PDB entry 6HVT | X-ray diffraction, 2.90 A resolution | chains T and U of the 28 polymer chains in the assembly

Chain T:
Molecule: Probable proteasome subunit alpha type-7
From: Saccharomyces cerevisiae (strain ATCC 204508 / S288c)
Notes: EC 3.4.25.1
UniProtKB: P21242 (PSA7_YEAST); residues -3 to 284 here correspond to UniProt positions 1-288 (UniProt number = residue number + 4)
Sequence (288 residues; row label = number of the first residue in the row; numbers below 1 keep their minus sign (Met-3 is residue -3)):
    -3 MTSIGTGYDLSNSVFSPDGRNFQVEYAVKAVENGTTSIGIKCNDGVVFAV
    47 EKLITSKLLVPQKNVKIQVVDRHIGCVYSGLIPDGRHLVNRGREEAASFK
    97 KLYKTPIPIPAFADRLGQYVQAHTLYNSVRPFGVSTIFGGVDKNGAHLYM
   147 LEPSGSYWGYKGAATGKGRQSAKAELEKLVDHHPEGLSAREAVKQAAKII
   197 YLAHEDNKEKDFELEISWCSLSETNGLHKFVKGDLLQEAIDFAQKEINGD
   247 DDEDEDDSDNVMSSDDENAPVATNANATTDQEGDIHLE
Disordered / not traced: -3 to 1, 245-284
UniProt features mapped onto this chain:
  - modified residue: Thr-2 (N-acetylthreonine)

Chain U:
Molecule: Proteasome subunit alpha type-1
From: Saccharomyces cerevisiae (strain ATCC 204508 / S288c)
Notes: EC 3.4.25.1
UniProtKB: P21243 (PSA1_YEAST); residues -8 to 243 here correspond to UniProt positions 1-252 (UniProt number = residue number + 9)
Sequence (252 residues; numbered -8 to 243; the number before each row is that of its first residue; numbers below 1 keep their minus sign (Met-8 is residue -8)):
    -8 MSGAAAASAAGYDRHITIFSPEGRLYQVEYAFKATNQTNINSLAVRGKDC
    42 TVVISQKKVPDKLLDPTTVSYIFCISRTIGMVVNGPIPDARNAALRAKAE
    92 AAEFRYKYGYDMPCDVLAKRMANLSQIYTQRAYMRPLGVILTFVSVDEEL
   142 GPSIYKTDPAGYYVGYKATATGPKQQEITTNLENHFKKSKIDHINEESWE
   192 KVVEFAITHMIDALGTEFSKNDLEVGVATKDKFFTLSAENIEERLVAIAE
   242 QD
Disordered / not traced: -8 to 1, 243

How chain T and chain U interact:
Contacting residue pairs (62; chain T residue first):
  Thr2(T) with His6(U)
  Gly3(T) with His6(U)
  Tyr4(T) with Arg5(U); His6(U); Tyr21(U)
  Ser9(T) with Arg126(U)
  Val10(T) with His6(U); Gln18(U)
  Phe11(T) with Gln18(U), hydrogen bond (backbone-side chain); Tyr21(U); Ala22(U), hydrophobic; Ala25(U), hydrophobic; Arg126(U); Pro127(U)
  Ser12(T) with Tyr21(U)
  Pro13(T) with Tyr21(U), hydrophobic; Lys24(U), hydrogen bond (backbone-side chain)
  Asp14(T) with Lys24(U)
  Gly15(T) with Tyr21(U); Ala25(U)
  Lys37(T) with Asp56(U), salt bridge
  Asp110(T) with Arg82(U)
  Gln114(T) with Arg82(U), hydrogen bond (side chain-backbone); Asn83(U); Leu86(U)
  Gln117(T) with Pro79(U); Asp80(U); Asn83(U), hydrogen bond; Arg126(U)
  Thr120(T) with Arg126(U), hydrogen bond (backbone-side chain)
  Leu121(T) with Asn83(U); Tyr124(U); Arg126(U)
  Tyr122(T) with Tyr124(U); Met125(U), hydrophobic
  Ser150(T) with Pro79(U)
  Gly151(T) with Pro79(U)
  Ser152(T) with Ile78(U); Pro79(U)
  Tyr153(T) with Arg82(U), hydrogen bond (backbone-side chain)
  Trp154(T) with Leu55(U), hydrophobic; Thr59(U); Val60(U), hydrophobic; Ser61(U); Tyr62(U); Ile78(U), hydrophobic; Arg82(U)
  Gly155(T) with Leu55(U); Asp56(U), hydrogen bond (backbone-backbone); Thr59(U), hydrogen bond (backbone-side chain)
  Tyr156(T) with Leu54(U); Leu55(U); Asp56(U)
  Lys157(T) with Lys53(U); Leu54(U), hydrogen bond (backbone-backbone)
  Gly158(T) with Leu54(U)
  Lys169(T) with Leu54(U)
  Leu172(T) with Leu54(U), hydrophobic
  Glu173(T) with Asp52(U); Lys53(U), salt bridge; Leu54(U)
  Asp177(T) with Lys53(U), salt bridge
Other interface residues (no listed pair), chain T (32 interface residues in all): Tyr145, Val176
Other interface residues (no listed pair), chain U (29 interface residues in all): Pro57, Leu128, Gly129

Summary:
Chain T and chain U form an interface of 32 and 29 residues respectively, with 9 hydrogen bonds and 3 salt
bridges. Among the polar pairs are Lys37(T)-Asp56(U), Glu173(T)-Lys53(U) and Asp177(T)-Lys53(U).
Chain T is Probable proteasome subunit alpha type-7 and chain U is Proteasome subunit alpha type-1, both from
Saccharomyces cerevisiae (strain ATCC 204508 / S288c); the structure, Yeast 20S proteasome with human beta2i
(1-53) in complex with 20, was determined by X-ray diffraction (same publication as 6HTB, 6HTC, 6HTD, 6HTP,
6HTR, 6HUB and 30 further entries).
